5S54 - chains B and F of the 6 polymer chains in the assembly; structure by X-ray diffraction, 2.40 A resolution.

Chain B:
Name: Tubulin beta-2B chain
Organism: Bos taurus
UniProtKB: Q6B856 (TBB2B_BOVIN); the author numbering skips numbers that UniProt does not, so the offset changes along the chain: 1-42 = UniProt 1-42; 45-360 = UniProt 43-358; 369-455 = UniProt 359-445
Chain sequence (445 residues; numbered 1 to 455; 10 numbers in that range are skipped by the numbering (no residue carries them; nothing is unmodelled there); the number before each row is that of its first residue):
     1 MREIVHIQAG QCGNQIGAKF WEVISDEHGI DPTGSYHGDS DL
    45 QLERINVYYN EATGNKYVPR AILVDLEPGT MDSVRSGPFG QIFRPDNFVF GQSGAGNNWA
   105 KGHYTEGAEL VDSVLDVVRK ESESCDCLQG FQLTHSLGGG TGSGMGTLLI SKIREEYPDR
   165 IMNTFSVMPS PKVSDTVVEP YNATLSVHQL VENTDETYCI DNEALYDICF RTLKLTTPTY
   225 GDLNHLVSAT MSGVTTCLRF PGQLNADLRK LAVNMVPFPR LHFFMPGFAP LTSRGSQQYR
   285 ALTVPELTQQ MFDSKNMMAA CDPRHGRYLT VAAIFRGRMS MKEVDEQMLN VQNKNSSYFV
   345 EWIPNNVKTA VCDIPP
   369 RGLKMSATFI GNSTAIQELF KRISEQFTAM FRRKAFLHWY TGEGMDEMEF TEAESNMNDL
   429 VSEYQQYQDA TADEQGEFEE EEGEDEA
Not modelled in the structure: 278-281, 438-455
Bound ions: Mg2+: Q11 (together with GDP); Ca2+: E113 (shared with 1 residue of chain C)
Residues lining bound ligands:
  - GDP (guanosine-5'-diphosphate): G10, Q11, C12, Q15, I16, A99, N101, S140, G142, G143, G144, T145, G146, S147, V171, P173, V177, D179, E183, N206, L209, Y224, L227, N228
  - WLS (1-(pyridin-4-yl)-N-[(thiophen-2-yl)methyl]methanamine): I154, I157, R158, Y161, P162, D163, R164, I165, M166, N197, D199, R253
UniProt features mapped onto this chain:
  - motif: M1 to I4 (MREI motif)
  - binding site (GTP): Q11, E71, S140, G144, T145, G146, N206, N228
  - binding site (Mg(2+)): E71
  - modified residue: S40 (Phosphoserine), T57 (Phosphothreonine), K60 (N6-acetyllysine), S174 (Phosphoserine), T287 (Phosphothreonine), T292 (Phosphothreonine), R320 (Omega-N-methylarginine), E448 (5-glutamyl polyglutamate)
  - cross-link (Glycyl lysine isopeptide (Lys-Gly)): K60 (interchain with G-Cter in ubiquitin), K326 (interchain with G-Cter in ubiquitin)
What the authors report for this chain:
  - binding site for WLS: I154, I157, Y161, P162, M166, D199
  - conformationally variable residues (side-chain flip): R158

Chain F:
Name: Tubulin-Tyrosine Ligase
Organism: Gallus gallus
UniProtKB: E1BQ43 (E1BQ43_CHICK); residue numbers follow UniProt; this construct covers 1-378
Chain sequence (384 residues; row label = number of the first residue in the row):
     1 MYTFVVRDEN SSVYAEVSRL LLATGQWKRL RKDNPRFNLM LGERNRLPFG RLGHEPGLVQ
    61 LVNYYRGADK LCRKASLVKL IKTSPELSES CTWFPESYVI YPTNLKTPVA PAQNGIRHLI
   121 NNTRTDEREV FLAAYNRRRE GREGNVWIAK SSAGAKGEGI LISSEASELL DFIDEQGQVH
   181 VIQKYLEKPL LLEPGHRKFD IRSWVLVDHL YNIYLYREGV LRTSSEPYNS ANFQDKTCHL
   241 TNHCIQKEYS KNYGRYEEGN EMFFEEFNQY LMDALNTTLE NSILLQIKHI IRSCLMCIEP
   301 AISTKHLHYQ SFQLFGFDFM VDEELKVWLI EVNGAPACAQ KLYAELCQGI VDVAISSVFP
   361 LADTGQKTSQ PTSIFIKLHH HHHH
Not modelled in the structure: 106-124, 156-158, 229-257, 363-370, 382-384
Construct notes: expression tag (379-384)
Bound ions: Mg2+: E331, N333 (together with AMP-PCP)
Residues lining bound ligands: AMP-PCP (ACP; phosphomethylphosphonic acid adenylate ester): K74, I148, K150, A155, Q183, K184, Y185, L186, K198, D200, R202, R222, D318, M320, I330, E331, N333

Interface between chain B and chain F:
Residue-residue contacts - 12 pairs, chain B then chain F:
  R311(B) - R31(F)
  L333(B) - P56(F)
  L333(B) - G57(F)
  Q336(B) - R36(F)  hydrogen bond
  N337(B) - R36(F)  hydrogen bond
  N337(B) - L58(F)
  K338(B) - M1(F)
  S340(B) - L30(F)
  S340(B) - N34(F)
  S341(B) - K28(F)
  E345(B) - R31(F)  salt bridge
  N349(B) - E55(F)
Other interface residues (no listed pair), chain F (11 interface residues in all): T3

Summary:
Chain B and chain F form an interface of 9 and 11 residues respectively; the contacts include 2 hydrogen bonds
and 1 salt bridge. Polar contacts include E345(B)-R31(F), Q336(B)-R36(F) and N337(B)-R36(F). From the paper: a
binding site for WLS at I154(B), I157(B) and Y161(B) among others; conformational variability at R158(B).
Chain B is Tubulin beta-2B chain (Bos taurus) and chain F is Tubulin-Tyrosine Ligase (Gallus gallus); the
structure, Tubulin-Z2856434816-complex, was determined by X-ray diffraction together with 5S4L, 5S4M, 5S4N,
5S4O, 5S4P, 5S4Q and 52 further entries from the same study.
